Entry 1L7P (X-ray diffraction, 1.90 A resolution); this record covers chain A.

# Chain A
Protein: Phosphoserine phosphatase
From: Methanocaldococcus jannaschii
Notes: EC 3.1.3.3
Reference sequence: Q58989 (SERB_METJA); numbering as in UniProt (aligned over 1-211)
Amino-acid sequence (211 residues; row label = number of the first residue in the row):
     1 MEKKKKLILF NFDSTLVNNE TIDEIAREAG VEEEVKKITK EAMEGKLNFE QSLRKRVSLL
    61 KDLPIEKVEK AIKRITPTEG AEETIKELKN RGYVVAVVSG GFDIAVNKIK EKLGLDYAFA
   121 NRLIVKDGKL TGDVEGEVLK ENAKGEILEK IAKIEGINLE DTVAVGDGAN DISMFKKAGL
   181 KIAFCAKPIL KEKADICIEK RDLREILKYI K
Not modelled in the structure: 1-3
Sequence notes: modified residue (1, 43, 174); engineered mutation Asn11 (Asp in Q58989)
Modified residues: Mse1 (selenomethionine); Mse43 (selenomethionine; parent Met); Mse174 (selenomethionine; parent Met)
Small-molecule neighbours: phosphoserine (SEP): Asn11, Phe12, Asp13, Glu20, Thr39, Mse43, Phe49, Leu53, Arg56, Val98, Ser99, Gly100, Gly101, Lys144, Asp167, Asn170
Curated features (UniProtKB/Swiss-Prot):
  - active site: Asp13 (Proton donor)
  - binding site (Mg(2+)): Asp13, Asp167
  - binding site (substrate): Glu20, Arg56, Ser99, Gly100, Lys144, Asn170
From the paper describing this entry:
  - binding site for phosphoserine: Asp13, Glu20, Mse43, Phe49, Arg56, Gly100, Lys144, Asn170
  - specificity-determining residues: Glu20, Arg56
  - conformationally variable residues (side-chain flip): Asp13
  - catalytic residues: Asp13, Glu20 (proposed by the authors, not directly observed)
  - mutagenesis - D11N (25-fold): decreased catalytic activity

# In short
Chain A binds phosphoserine. Curated annotation (UniProt) lists active-site residue Asp13, Mg2+-binding
residues Asp13 and Asp167 and 6 substrate-binding residues. The paper reports catalytic residues Asp13 and
Glu20; D11N reduces catalytic activity.
Chain A is Phosphoserine phosphatase (Methanocaldococcus jannaschii); the structure, Substrate bound
phosphoserine phosphatase complex structure, was determined by X-ray diffraction (same publication as 1L7N,
1L7O and 1L7M).
